PDB entry 9LJ8 | electron microscopy, 3.80 A resolution | chains G and L of the 30 polymer chains in the assembly

[Chain G (and L)]
Protein: Tail sheath protein
Source organism: Escherichia phage Mu
Notes: chain L of this document is another copy of the same molecule, construct and numbering; everything in this record applies to it too
Reference sequence: P79678 (TSP_BPMU); residues 0-494 here correspond to UniProt positions 1-495 (UniProt number = residue number + 1)
Amino-acid sequence (495 residues; numbered 0 to 494; the number before each row is that of its first residue; numbering starts at 0):
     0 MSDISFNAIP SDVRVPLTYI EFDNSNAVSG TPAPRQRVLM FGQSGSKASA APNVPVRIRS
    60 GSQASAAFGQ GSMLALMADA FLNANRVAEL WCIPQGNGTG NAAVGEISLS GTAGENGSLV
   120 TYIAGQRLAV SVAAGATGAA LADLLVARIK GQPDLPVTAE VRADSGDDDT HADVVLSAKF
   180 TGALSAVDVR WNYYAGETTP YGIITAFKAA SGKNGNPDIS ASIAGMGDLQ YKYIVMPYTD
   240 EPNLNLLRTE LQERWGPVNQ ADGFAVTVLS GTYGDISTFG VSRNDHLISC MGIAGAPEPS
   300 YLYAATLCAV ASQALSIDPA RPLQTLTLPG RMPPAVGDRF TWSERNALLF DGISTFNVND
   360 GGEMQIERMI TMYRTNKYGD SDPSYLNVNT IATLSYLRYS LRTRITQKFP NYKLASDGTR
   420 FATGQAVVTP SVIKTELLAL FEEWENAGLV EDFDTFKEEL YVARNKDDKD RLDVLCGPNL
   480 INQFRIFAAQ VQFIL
Disordered / not traced: 0-1

[Interface between chain G and chain L]
Residue-residue contacts (83; chain G residue first):
  Ala-32(G) / Ser-10(L)
  Pro-33(G) / Asp-11(L)
  Arg-34(G) / Asp-11(L)
  Gln-35(G) / Asp-11(L)  hydrogen bond (backbone-side chain)
  Val-86(G) / Pro-9(L)  hydrophobic
  Val-86(G) / Asp-11(L)
  Gln-312(G) / Pro-9(L)
  Ser-315(G) / Ser-10(L)  hydrogen bond (backbone-side chain)
  Ile-316(G) / Phe-5(L)
  Ile-316(G) / Ala-7(L)
  Ile-316(G) / Ile-8(L)
  Ile-316(G) / Pro-9(L)  hydrophobic
  Asp-317(G) / Lys-412(L)  salt bridge
  Asp-317(G) / Gln-424(L)
  Ala-319(G) / Lys-412(L)
  Arg-320(G) / Phe-5(L)  hydrogen bond (side chain-backbone)
  Arg-320(G) / Asn-6(L)  hydrogen bond
  Arg-320(G) / Asn-410(L)  hydrogen bond (side chain-backbone)
  Pro-321(G) / Asn-410(L)
  Pro-321(G) / Tyr-411(L)
  Gln-323(G) / Pro-409(L)  hydrogen bond (side chain-backbone)
  Gln-323(G) / Asn-410(L)
  Thr-324(G) / Asn-410(L)  hydrogen bond
  Leu-325(G) / Asn-410(L)
  Asn-386(G) / Asp-469(L)  hydrogen bond
  Glu-441(G) / Arg-419(L)  salt bridge
  Glu-444(G) / Arg-419(L)
  Asn-445(G) / Arg-419(L)
  Asn-445(G) / Phe-420(L)
  Asn-445(G) / Ala-421(L)  hydrogen bond (backbone-backbone)
  Asn-445(G) / Gln-424(L)
  Ala-446(G) / Gln-424(L)
  Leu-448(G) / Lys-412(L)
  Glu-450(G) / Ala-414(L)
  Glu-450(G) / Ser-415(L)  hydrogen bond
  Glu-450(G) / Thr-418(L)
  Ile-480(G) / Leu-413(L)
  Asn-481(G) / Lys-412(L)
  Asn-481(G) / Leu-413(L)  hydrogen bond (backbone-backbone)
  Asn-481(G) / Arg-463(L)  hydrogen bond
  Asn-481(G) / Asp-469(L)
  Gln-482(G) / Tyr-411(L)
  Gln-482(G) / Leu-413(L)
  Gln-482(G) / Asp-469(L)
  Phe-483(G) / Phe-408(L)
  Phe-483(G) / Tyr-411(L)  hydrogen bond (backbone-backbone)
  Phe-483(G) / Lys-412(L)
  Phe-483(G) / Leu-413(L)
  Phe-483(G) / Val-427(L)  hydrophobic
  Phe-483(G) / Leu-471(L)  hydrophobic
  Arg-484(G) / Asp-469(L)  hydrogen bond (backbone-backbone)
  Ile-485(G) / Asp-469(L)  hydrogen bond (backbone-backbone)
  Ile-485(G) / Arg-470(L)
  Ile-485(G) / Leu-471(L)  hydrogen bond (backbone-backbone)
  Phe-486(G) / Leu-400(L)  hydrophobic
  Phe-486(G) / Leu-471(L)
  Phe-486(G) / Val-473(L)  hydrophobic
  Ala-487(G) / Arg-470(L)
  Ala-487(G) / Leu-471(L)  hydrogen bond (backbone-backbone)
  Ala-487(G) / Asp-472(L)
  Ala-487(G) / Val-473(L)  hydrogen bond (backbone-backbone)
  Ala-488(G) / Val-473(L)
  Gln-489(G) / Val-473(L)  hydrogen bond (backbone-backbone)
  Gln-489(G) / Leu-474(L)
  Gln-489(G) / Cys-475(L)  hydrogen bond (backbone-backbone)
  Val-490(G) / Cys-475(L)  hydrogen bond (backbone-side chain)
  Val-490(G) / Pro-477(L)
  Gln-491(G) / Leu-474(L)
  Gln-491(G) / Cys-475(L)
  Gln-491(G) / Gly-476(L)
  Gln-491(G) / Pro-477(L)
  Phe-492(G) / Ser-383(L)
  Phe-492(G) / Tyr-384(L)  hydrophobic
  Phe-492(G) / Leu-393(L)  hydrophobic
  Phe-492(G) / Pro-477(L)  hydrophobic
  Phe-492(G) / Leu-479(L)  hydrophobic
  Ile-493(G) / Gly-476(L)
  Ile-493(G) / Asn-478(L)
  Leu-494(G) / Pro-382(L)
  Leu-494(G) / Thr-389(L)
  Leu-494(G) / Asn-478(L)
  Leu-494(G) / Leu-479(L)
  Leu-494(G) / Asn-481(L)  hydrogen bond (backbone-side chain)
Interface residues without a listed pair, chain G (40 interface residues in all): Trp-341, Gly-447, Asp-451
Interface residues without a listed pair, chain L (46 interface residues in all): Asp-2, Val-257, Ile-404, Ala-425, Ile-432, Lys-468

[Overview]
Chain G and chain L form an interface of 40 and 46 residues respectively; the contacts include 22 hydrogen
bonds and 2 salt bridges. Among the polar pairs are Asp-317(G)/Lys-412(L), Glu-441(G)/Arg-419(L) and
Gln-35(G)/Asp-11(L).
Both chains are Tail sheath protein (Escherichia phage Mu). Entry 9LJ8 (Tail structure of bacteriophage Mu in
contracted state) was determined by electron microscopy (same publication as 9JOD, 9KHX, 9KHY, 9KI1 and 9KNU).
